Entry 4YYJ (X-ray diffraction, 1.85 A resolution); this record covers chains A and C of the 3 polymer chains in the assembly.

[Chain A]
Name: Bromodomain-containing protein 9
From: Homo sapiens
Notes: fragment: bromodomain
UniProtKB: Q9H8M2 (BRD9_HUMAN), isoform Q9H8M2-1; numbering as in UniProt (aligned over 17-123)
Chain sequence (108 residues; each row starts with the number of its first residue):
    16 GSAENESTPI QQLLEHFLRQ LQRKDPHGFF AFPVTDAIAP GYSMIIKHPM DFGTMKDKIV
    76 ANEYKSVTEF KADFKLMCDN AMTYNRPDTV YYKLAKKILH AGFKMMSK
Not modelled in the structure: 16-21, 123
Differences from the reference sequence: expression tag (16)
What the authors report for this chain:
  - conformationally variable residues (side-chain flip): Phe45
  - specificity-determining residues: Met92, Tyr106
  - specificity-determining residues: Phe44 (proposed by the authors, not directly observed)

[Chain C]
Name: Histone H4
Notes: fragment: N-terminal tail
UniProtKB: P62805 (H4_HUMAN); residues 1-11 here correspond to UniProt positions 2-12 (UniProt number = residue number + 1)
Chain sequence (11 residues; numbered 1 to 11; the number before each row is that of its first residue):
     1 SGRGKGGKGL G
Not modelled in the structure: 1-3, 10-11
Modified positions: Lys5 (N~6~-butanoyl-L-lysine; BTK); Lys8 (N~6~-butanoyl-L-lysine; BTK)
Curated features (UniProtKB/Swiss-Prot):
  - modified residue: Ser1 (N-acetylserine), Arg3 (Asymmetric dimethylarginine)

[Interface between chain A and chain C]
Residue-residue contacts (13):
  Phe44(A) - Lys8(C)
  Phe45(A) - Lys8(C)
  Val49(A) - Lys8(C)
  Ile53(A) - Gly7(C)
  Ile53(A) - Lys8(C)
  Pro55(A) - Gly4(C)
  Pro55(A) - Lys5(C)
  Pro55(A) - Gly6(C)
  Pro55(A) - Gly7(C)
  Tyr99(A) - Gly6(C)
  Tyr99(A) - Gly7(C)
  Asn100(A) - Lys8(C)
  Tyr106(A) - Lys8(C)
Other interface residues (no listed pair), chain A (11 interface residues in all): Ala54, Tyr57, Ala96
Other interface residues (no listed pair), chain C (6 interface residues in all): Gly9
The authors on this interface:
  - interface residues, chain A: Asn100(A)

[In short]
11 residues of chain A face 6 of chain C across their interface. From the paper: the interface residue
Asn100(A); specificity determinants Met92(A), Tyr106(A) and Phe44(A).
Here chain A is Bromodomain-containing protein 9 (Homo sapiens) and chain C is Histone H4. Entry 4YYJ (Crystal
structure of BRD9 Bromodomain bound to a butyryllysine peptide) was determined by X-ray diffraction (same
publication as 4YY6, 4YYD, 4YYI, 4YYK, 4YYM and 4YYN).
